6TRO - chains C and E of the 5 polymer chains in the assembly; structure by X-ray diffraction, 3.00 A resolution.

# Chain C
Name: MAGE-A4 peptide (amino acids 230-239)
Sequence (10 residues; each row starts with the number of its first residue):
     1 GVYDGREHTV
What the authors report for this chain:
  - conformationally variable residues: Arg-6, His-8
  - mutagenesis - G1A: abolished binding to T-cell receptor alpha chain
  - mutagenesis - G1A (115-fold): decreased binding to GVY01alphawtbeta1 TCR
  - mutagenesis - G1A (7-fold): decreased binding to GVY01alphawtbeta1P29A

# Chain E
Name: T-cell receptor beta chain
Source organism: Homo sapiens
Sequence (247 residues; numbered 0 to 257 plus 2 insertion-coded residues; 13 numbers in that range are skipped by the numbering (no residue carries them; nothing is unmodelled there); the number before each row is that of its first residue; numbering starts at 0):
     0 MDVKVTQSSR YLVKRTGEKV FLECVQDMDH
    37 ENMFWYRQDP GLGLRLIYFS YD
    63 VKMKEKGDIP
    74 EGYSVSRE
    83 KKERFSLILE SASTNQTSMY LCASSFLMT
  111A S
  112A G
   112 DPYEQYFGPG TRLTVTEDLK NVFPPEVAVF EPSEAEISHT QKATLVCLAT GFYPDHVELS
   172 WWVNGKEVHS GVCTDPQPLK EQPALNDSRY ALSSRLRVSA TFWQDPRNHF RCQVQFYGLS
   232 ENDEWTQDRA KPVTQIVSAE AWGRAD
Disordered / not traced: 0-3, 257
Cystine bridges: Cys-23/Cys-104, Cys-158/Cys-223

# How chain C and chain E interact
Pairs across the interface - 8 pairs, chain C then chain E:
  Asp-4(C) with Tyr-114(E), hydrogen bond
  Gly-5(C) with Met-110(E)
  Arg-6(C) with Met-110(E); Ser-111A(E); Asp-112(E); Gly-112A(E)
  Glu-7(C) with Met-110(E), hydrogen bond (backbone-backbone); Thr-111(E)
Also at the interface, not in a pair above, chain E (7 interface residues in all): Pro-113
Interface features reported in the paper:
  - interface residues, chain C: Arg-6(C)

# Summary
Chain C and chain E form an interface of 4 and 7 residues respectively, with 2 hydrogen bonds. Polar pairs
include Asp-4(C)/Tyr-114(E) and Glu-7(C)/Met-110(E). From the paper: G1A of chain C abolishes binding to
T-cell receptor alpha chain; the interface residue Arg-6(C).
Here chain C is MAGE-A4 peptide (amino acids 230-239) and chain E is T-cell receptor beta chain (Homo
sapiens). Entry 6TRO (Crystal structure of the T-cell receptor GVY01 bound to HLA A2*01-GVYDGREHTV) was
determined by X-ray diffraction (same publication as 6TRN).
